Entry 4V5W (X-ray diffraction, 3.70 A resolution); this record covers chains AL and AM of the 60 polymer chains in the assembly.

# Chain AL (and AM)
Name: Coat protein
From: Grapevine fanleaf virus
Notes: chain AM of this document is another copy of the same molecule, construct and numbering; everything in this record applies to it too
UniProtKB: P18474 (POL2_GFLV); residues 1-504 here correspond to UniProt positions 606-1109 (UniProt number = residue number + 605)
Sequence (504 residues; numbered 1 to 504; the number before each row is that of its first residue):
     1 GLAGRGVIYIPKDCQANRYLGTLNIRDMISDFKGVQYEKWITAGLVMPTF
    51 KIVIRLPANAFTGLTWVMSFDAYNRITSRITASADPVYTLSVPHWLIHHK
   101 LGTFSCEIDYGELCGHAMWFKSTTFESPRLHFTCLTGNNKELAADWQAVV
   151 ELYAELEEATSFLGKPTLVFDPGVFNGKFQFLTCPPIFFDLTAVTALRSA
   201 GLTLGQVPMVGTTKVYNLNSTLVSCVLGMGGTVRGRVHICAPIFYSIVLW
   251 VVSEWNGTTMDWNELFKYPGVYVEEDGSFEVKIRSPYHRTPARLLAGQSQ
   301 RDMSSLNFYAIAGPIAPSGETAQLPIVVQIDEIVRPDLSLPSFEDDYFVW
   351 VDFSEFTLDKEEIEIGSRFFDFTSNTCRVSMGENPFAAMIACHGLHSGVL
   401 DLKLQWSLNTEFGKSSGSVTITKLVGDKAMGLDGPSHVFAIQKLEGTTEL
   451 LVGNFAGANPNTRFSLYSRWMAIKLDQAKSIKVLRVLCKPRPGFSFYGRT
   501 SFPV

# Chain AL / chain AM interface
Residue-residue contacts (103; chain AL residue first):
  E38(AL) - K267(AM)  salt bridge
  I41(AL) - K267(AM)
  I41(AL) - R284(AM)  hydrogen bond (backbone-side chain)
  T42(AL) - K267(AM)  hydrogen bond (side chain-backbone)
  T42(AL) - P269(AM)
  T42(AL) - R284(AM)  hydrogen bond (backbone-side chain)
  A43(AL) - R284(AM)
  G44(AL) - R284(AM)
  L45(AL) - S285(AM)
  L45(AL) - P286(AM)
  L45(AL) - H288(AM)
  W119(AL) - R284(AM)
  W119(AL) - S285(AM)
  W119(AL) - P286(AM)  hydrophobic
  F120(AL) - E264(AM)
  F120(AL) - Y268(AM)  hydrophobic
  F120(AL) - R284(AM)
  K121(AL) - E264(AM)  salt bridge
  K121(AL) - Y268(AM)
  T124(AL) - P286(AM)
  T124(AL) - Y287(AM)
  E158(AL) - K282(AM)  salt bridge
  T160(AL) - H288(AM)  hydrogen bond (backbone-side chain)
  F162(AL) - P286(AM)
  F162(AL) - Y287(AM)
  F412(AL) - F412(AM)  hydrophobic
  G413(AL) - E411(AM)
  G413(AL) - F412(AM)  hydrogen bond (backbone-backbone)
  G413(AL) - G413(AM)  hydrogen bond (backbone-backbone)
  K414(AL) - E411(AM)
  S415(AL) - T410(AM)
  S415(AL) - E411(AM)
  S415(AL) - F412(AM)  hydrogen bond (backbone-backbone)
  S416(AL) - L408(AM)
  S416(AL) - T410(AM)
  G417(AL) - S407(AM)
  G417(AL) - L408(AM)  hydrogen bond (backbone-backbone)
  S418(AL) - S407(AM)
  T420(AL) - R485(AM)
  V425(AL) - L227(AM)  hydrophobic
  V425(AL) - R293(AM)
  V425(AL) - S342(AM)
  V425(AL) - F343(AM)  hydrophobic
  G426(AL) - L295(AM)
  D427(AL) - L295(AM)
  D427(AL) - A296(AM)  hydrogen bond (side chain-backbone)
  A429(AL) - A296(AM)  hydrophobic
  M430(AL) - R293(AM)  hydrogen bond (backbone-side chain)
  M430(AL) - L295(AM)
  M430(AL) - A296(AM)  hydrophobic
  G431(AL) - R293(AM)
  L432(AL) - R293(AM)
  L432(AL) - F343(AM)  hydrophobic
  L432(AL) - E383(AM)
  D433(AL) - F343(AM)
  D433(AL) - F348(AM)
  D433(AL) - V349(AM)
  D433(AL) - G382(AM)
  D433(AL) - E383(AM)  hydrogen bond (backbone-backbone)
  D433(AL) - N384(AM)  hydrogen bond (backbone-side chain)
  G434(AL) - F343(AM)
  G434(AL) - Y347(AM)
  G434(AL) - F348(AM)
  G434(AL) - V349(AM)  hydrogen bond (backbone-backbone)
  P435(AL) - D346(AM)
  P435(AL) - Y347(AM)
  P435(AL) - F348(AM)
  S436(AL) - V349(AM)
  S436(AL) - R485(AM)
  S436(AL) - L487(AM)
  H437(AL) - Q405(AM)  hydrogen bond
  H437(AL) - R485(AM)
  V438(AL) - Q405(AM)  hydrogen bond (backbone-side chain)
  V438(AL) - V483(AM)  hydrophobic
  V438(AL) - R485(AM)
  A440(AL) - W406(AM)
  A440(AL) - L444(AM)  hydrophobic
  Q442(AL) - F412(AM)
  Q442(AL) - L444(AM)
  K443(AL) - K443(AM)  hydrogen bond (side chain-backbone)
  K443(AL) - L444(AM)
  K443(AL) - E445(AM)  salt bridge
  E449(AL) - E344(AM)
  E449(AL) - D346(AM)
  L451(AL) - L340(AM)  hydrophobic
  F455(AL) - L227(AM)
  F455(AL) - G228(AM)
  F455(AL) - R289(AM)  hydrogen bond (backbone-side chain)
  F455(AL) - T290(AM)
  F455(AL) - P291(AM)
  F455(AL) - S339(AM)  hydrogen bond (backbone-side chain)
  A456(AL) - Y287(AM)  hydrophobic
  A456(AL) - R289(AM)  hydrogen bond (backbone-side chain)
  S465(AL) - L295(AM)
  L466(AL) - Y287(AM)
  Y467(AL) - L227(AM)
  Y467(AL) - P291(AM)  hydrophobic
  Y467(AL) - R293(AM)  hydrogen bond
  Y467(AL) - L295(AM)  hydrophobic
  R469(AL) - P341(AM)  hydrogen bond (side chain-backbone)
  R469(AL) - S342(AM)  hydrogen bond (side chain-backbone)
  R469(AL) - E344(AM)  salt bridge
  D476(AL) - K482(AM)  salt bridge
Interface residues without a listed pair, chain AL (54 interface residues in all): A117, F125, A159, I421, N454, G457, S468, R491
Interface residues without a listed pair, chain AM (56 interface residues in all): S224, V226, W255, A292, L294, Q298, M381, P385, K403, N409

# Summary
Chain AL and chain AM form an interface of 54 and 56 residues respectively, with 22 hydrogen bonds and 6 salt
bridges. Polar pairs include E38(AL)-K267(AM), K121(AL)-E264(AM) and E158(AL)-K282(AM).
Chain AL and chain AM are both Coat protein (Grapevine fanleaf virus); the structure, Grapevine Fanleaf virus,
was determined by X-ray diffraction (same publication as 2YHT and 3ZXI).
